PDB entry 9FZY | electron microscopy, 2.71 A resolution | chains F and E of the 6 polymer chains in the assembly

# Chain F
Protein: Corrinoid iron-sulfur protein large subunit
From: Clostridium autoethanogenum DSM 10061
UniProt: F8TEQ7 (F8TEQ7_9CLOT); residue numbers follow UniProt; this construct covers 1-450
Sequence (450 residues; each row starts with the number of its first residue):
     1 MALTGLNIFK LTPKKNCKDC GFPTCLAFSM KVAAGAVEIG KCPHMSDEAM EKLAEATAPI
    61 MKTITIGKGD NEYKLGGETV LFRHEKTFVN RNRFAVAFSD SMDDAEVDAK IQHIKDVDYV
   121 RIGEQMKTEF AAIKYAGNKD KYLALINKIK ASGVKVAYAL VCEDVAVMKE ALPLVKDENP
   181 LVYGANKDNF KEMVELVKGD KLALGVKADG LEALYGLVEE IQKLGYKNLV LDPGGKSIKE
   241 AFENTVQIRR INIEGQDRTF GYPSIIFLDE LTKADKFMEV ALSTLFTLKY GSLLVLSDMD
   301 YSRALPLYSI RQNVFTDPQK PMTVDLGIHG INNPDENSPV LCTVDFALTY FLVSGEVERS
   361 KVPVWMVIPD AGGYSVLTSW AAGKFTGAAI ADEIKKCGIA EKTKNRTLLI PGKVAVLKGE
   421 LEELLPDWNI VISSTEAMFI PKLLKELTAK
Unresolved in the structure: 1-4, 447-450
Metal / ion sites: 4Fe-4S cluster Fe: C17, C20, C25, C42
Small-molecule neighbours:
  - cobalamin (B12): L341, C342, T343, F346, L348, T349, L352, V353, G373, Y374, S375, V376, L377, T378, W380, A381, A382, L409, I410, P411, G412, K413, S433, S434, T435, A437, I440
  - 4Fe-4S cluster (SF4): T12, P13, K15, N16, C17, K18, D19, C20, C25, F28, C42, P43, H44

# Chain E
Protein: Acetyl-CoA decarbonylase/synthase complex subunit delta
From: Clostridium autoethanogenum DSM 10061
UniProt: F8TEQ6 (F8TEQ6_9CLOT); numbering as in UniProt (aligned over 1-314)
Sequence (314 residues; row label = number of the first residue in the row):
     1 MFKKPTQKFS GKIGEVEIGT GEKALKLGGE SVLPFYTFDG DTGNTPKVGM EILDVYPEDW
    61 IDPLKDIYKD VAKDPVKWAQ FVEEKYSPDF ICLRLISADP NGTDAAPEDC AKTAKAVVEA
   121 IKTPLVVAGT GNHEKDAKLF EKVAQETEGH NILLMSAVED NYKSVGAAGV MAYNDKVVAE
   181 SSVDINLAKQ INILMNQLGI DNTKFVDNVG CAAGGYGYEY VISTLDRVKL AALGQDDKTL
   241 QVPIISPVSF EACKVKEAMD SEEDSPQWGS QEDRTVSMEV ATASGVLASG TDAVILRHPK
   301 SVEVIRNFIK ELLG
Unresolved in the structure: 1
Small-molecule neighbours: cobalamin (B12): S182, V183, D184, L187, Y220

# Chain F / chain E interface
Pairs across the interface (82):
  F82(F) with L33(E), hydrophobic; D226(E); L230(E), hydrophobic
  R83(F) with E219(E); S223(E), hydrogen bond
  H84(F) with D226(E); R227(E); L230(E)
  R121(F) with G215(E), hydrogen bond (side chain-backbone)
  L211(F) with F2(E)
  E212(F) with F2(E)
  Y215(F) with F2(E), hydrophobic
  I238(F) with L312(E), hydrophobic
  K239(F) with T37(E); E311(E); L312(E); L313(E), hydrogen bond (side chain-backbone); G314(E)
  F242(F) with F35(E); L312(E), hydrophobic
  E243(F) with F38(E)
  V246(F) with Y36(E); F38(E), hydrophobic
  Q247(F) with K4(E); P5(E); F38(E)
  R250(F) with P5(E), hydrogen bond (side chain-backbone); Y36(E); F38(E); D39(E), salt bridge
  I251(F) with F2(E), hydrophobic; P5(E)
  E254(F) with Q7(E), hydrogen bond
  K276(F) with D273(E), salt bridge
  F277(F) with D273(E); V276(E), hydrophobic; V280(E); V304(E), hydrophobic
  M278(F) with N307(E)
  V280(F) with S277(E); A281(E), hydrophobic
  A281(F) with V280(E), hydrophobic; S284(E), hydrogen bond (backbone-side chain); F308(E), hydrophobic
  L282(F) with F308(E), hydrophobic
  T284(F) with A281(E); S284(E); G285(E)
  L285(F) with S284(E); A288(E), hydrophobic; L312(E), hydrophobic
  L288(F) with I222(E), hydrophobic; G285(E); S289(E)
  K289(F) with Y36(E), hydrogen bond
  Y290(F) with Y36(E)
  Y301(F) with Q267(E); W268(E)
  S302(F) with S277(E), hydrogen bond (backbone-side chain)
  L305(F) with E257(E); W268(E), hydrophobic; R274(E)
  P306(F) with S277(E); M278(E), hydrophobic; A281(E), hydrophobic
  S309(F) with G214(E); G215(E)
  I310(F) with G214(E); Y218(E), hydrophobic; A281(E), hydrophobic
  N313(F) with G215(E), hydrogen bond (side chain-backbone); Y216(E), hydrogen bond (side chain-backbone); G217(E); Y218(E), hydrogen bond (side chain-backbone); E219(E)
  T316(F) with E219(E)
  F346(F) with Y220(E)
  L348(F) with G215(E); Y216(E), hydrophobic; G217(E)
  L352(F) with Y216(E), hydrophobic
  R359(F) with K256(E)
Also at the interface, not in a pair above, chain F (45 interface residues in all): E85, D257, F260, R303, V314, P321
Also at the interface, not in a pair above, chain E (48 interface residues in all): K3, P34, T282, K300

# Overview
45 residues of chain F face 48 of chain E across their interface, with 11 hydrogen bonds and 2 salt bridges.
Polar contacts include R250(F)-D39(E), K276(F)-D273(E) and R83(F)-S223(E). Cobalamin is bound between chain F
and chain E. Bound to chain F: 4Fe-4S cluster.
Here chain F is Corrinoid iron-sulfur protein large subunit and chain E is Acetyl-CoA decarbonylase/synthase
complex subunit delta, both from Clostridium autoethanogenum DSM 10061. Entry 9FZY (Structure of carbon
monoxide dehydrogenase/acetyl-CoA synthase (CODH/ACS) in complex with corrinoid iron-sulfur protein (CoFeSP)
from Clostridium ...) was determined by electron microscopy (same publication as 9FZZ, 9G00, 9G01, 9G02, 9G03
and 9G7I).
